PDB entry 8GO8 | electron microscopy, 3.41 A resolution | chains B and I of the 8 polymer chains in the assembly

[Chain B]
Molecule: Beta-arrestin-1
Organism: Rattus norvegicus
UniProtKB: P29066 (ARRB1_RAT); residues 1-418 here = UniProt positions 1-418
Chain sequence (418 residues; row label = number of the first residue in the row):
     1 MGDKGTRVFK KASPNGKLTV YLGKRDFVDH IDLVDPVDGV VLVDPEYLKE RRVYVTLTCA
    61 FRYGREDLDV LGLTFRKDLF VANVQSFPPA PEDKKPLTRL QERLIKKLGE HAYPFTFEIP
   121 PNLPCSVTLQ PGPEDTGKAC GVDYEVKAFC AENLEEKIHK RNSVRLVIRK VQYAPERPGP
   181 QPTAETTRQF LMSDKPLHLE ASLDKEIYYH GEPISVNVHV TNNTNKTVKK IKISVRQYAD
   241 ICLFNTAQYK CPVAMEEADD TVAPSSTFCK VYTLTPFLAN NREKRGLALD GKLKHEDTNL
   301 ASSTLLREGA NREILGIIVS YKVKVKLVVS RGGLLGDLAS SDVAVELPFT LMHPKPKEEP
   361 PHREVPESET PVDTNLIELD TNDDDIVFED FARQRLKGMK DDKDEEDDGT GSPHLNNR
Not modelled in the structure: 1-6, 369-418
UniProt features mapped onto this chain:
  - binding site (1D-myo-inositol hexakisphosphate): K250, M255, K324, K326
  - modified residue: Y47 (Phosphotyrosine), S412 (Phosphoserine)
  - mutagenesis: V53 (V53D: Inhibits internalization of EDNRA, EDNRB and ADRB2. No effect on interaction with SRC; impairs ADRB2- and HTR1A-mediated ERK phosphorylation; impairs sequestration of ADRB2), P91 (P91G: Impairs interaction with SRC; impairs ADRB2- and HTR1A-mediated ERK phosphorylation; no effect on sequestration of ADRB2; when associated with E-121), P121 (P121E: Impairs interaction with SRC; impairs ADRB2- and HTR1A-mediated ERK phosphorylation; no effect on sequestration of ADRB2; when associated with G-91), S412 (S412A: Abolishes phosphorylation and inhibits ADRB2 endocytosis; no effect on interaction with ADRB2; S412D: Impairs interaction with SRC ...)

[Chain I]
Molecule: Fab30 heavy chain
Organism: Mus musculus
Chain sequence (237 residues; numbered 1 to 237; the number before each row is that of its first residue):
     1 EISEVQLVES GGGLVQPGGS LRLSCAASGF NVYSSSIHWV RQAPGKGLEW VASISSYYGY
    61 TYYADSVKGR FTISADTSKN TAYLQMNSLR AEDTAVYYCA RSRQFWYSGL DYWGQGTLVT
   121 VSSASTKGPS VFPLAPSSKS TSGGTAALGC LVKDYFPEPV TVSWNSGALT SGVHTFPAVL
   181 QSSGLYSLSS VVTVPSSSLG TQTYICNVNH KPSNTKVDKK VEPKSCDKTH HHHHHHH
Not modelled in the structure: 1-4, 137-145, 198-203, 224-237
Cystine bridges: C25-C99, C150-C206

[Interface between chain B and chain I]
Pairs across the interface (30; chain B residue first):
  H210(B) - S34(I)
  H210(B) - F105(I)
  G211(B) - N31(I)  hydrogen bond (backbone-side chain)
  G211(B) - Y33(I)
  G211(B) - S34(I)
  E212(B) - N31(I)
  P213(B) - N31(I)
  T275(B) - Y33(I)
  P276(B) - Y57(I)
  F277(B) - Y33(I)
  F277(B) - Y57(I)  hydrophobic
  L278(B) - Y57(I)
  A279(B) - S56(I)
  A279(B) - Y57(I)  hydrogen bond (backbone-backbone)
  A279(B) - Y58(I)
  A279(B) - G59(I)
  R282(B) - Y58(I)
  R282(B) - Y60(I)
  D297(B) - Y58(I)
  D297(B) - Y60(I)
  T298(B) - Y58(I)
  N299(B) - Y57(I)
  N299(B) - Y58(I)
  N299(B) - F105(I)
  L300(B) - Y57(I)  hydrogen bond (backbone-side chain)
  H353(B) - F105(I)
  E359(B) - Y107(I)
  E359(B) - S108(I)
  P361(B) - W106(I)  hydrophobic
  V365(B) - Y107(I)  hydrophobic
Interface residues without a listed pair, chain B (20 interface residues in all): H362, S368
Interface residues without a listed pair, chain I (13 interface residues in all): Y62

[Overview]
The interface between chain B and chain I involves 20 residues on one side and 13 on the other; the contacts
include 3 hydrogen bonds. Polar pairs include G211(B)-N31(I), L300(B)-Y57(I) and A279(B)-Y57(I).
Here chain B is Beta-arrestin-1 (Rattus norvegicus) and chain I is Fab30 heavy chain (Mus musculus). Entry
8GO8 (Structure of beta-arrestin1 in complex with a phosphopeptide corresponding to the human C5a
anaphylatoxin chemotactic receptor ...) was determined by electron microscopy, deposited together with 8GOC,
8GOO, 8GP3, 8I0N, 8I0Q, 8I0Z and 8I10.
